8I0N - chains A and L of the 8 polymer chains in the assembly; structure by electron microscopy, 3.26 A resolution.

[Chain A]
Name: Beta-arrestin-1
Source organism: Rattus norvegicus
UniProt: P29066 (ARRB1_RAT); residues 1-418 here = UniProt positions 1-418
Amino-acid sequence (418 residues; numbered 1 to 418; the number before each row is that of its first residue):
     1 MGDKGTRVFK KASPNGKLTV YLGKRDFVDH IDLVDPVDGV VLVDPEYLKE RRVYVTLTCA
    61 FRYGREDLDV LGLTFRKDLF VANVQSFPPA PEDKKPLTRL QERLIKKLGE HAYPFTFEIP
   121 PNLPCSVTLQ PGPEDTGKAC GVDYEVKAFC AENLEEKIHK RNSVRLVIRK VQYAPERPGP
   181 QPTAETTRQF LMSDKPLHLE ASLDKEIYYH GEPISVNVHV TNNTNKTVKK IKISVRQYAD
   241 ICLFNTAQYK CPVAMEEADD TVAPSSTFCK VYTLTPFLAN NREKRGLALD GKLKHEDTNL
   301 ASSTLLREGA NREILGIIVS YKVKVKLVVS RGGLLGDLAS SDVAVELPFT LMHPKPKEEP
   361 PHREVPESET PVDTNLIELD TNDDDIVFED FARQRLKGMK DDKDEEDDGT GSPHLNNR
Not modelled in the structure: 1-6, 369-418
Swiss-Prot annotation at these positions:
  - binding site (1D-myo-inositol hexakisphosphate): Lys250, Met255, Lys324, Lys326
  - modified residue: Tyr47 (Phosphotyrosine), Ser412 (Phosphoserine)
  - mutagenesis: Val53 (V53D: Inhibits internalization of EDNRA, EDNRB and ADRB2. No effect on interaction with SRC; impairs ADRB2- and HTR1A-mediated ERK phosphorylation; impairs sequestration of ADRB2), Pro91 (P91G: Impairs interaction with SRC; impairs ADRB2- and HTR1A-mediated ERK phosphorylation; no effect on sequestration of ADRB2; when associated with E-121), Pro121 (P121E: Impairs interaction with SRC; impairs ADRB2- and HTR1A-mediated ERK phosphorylation; no effect on sequestration of ADRB2; when associated with G-91), Ser412 (S412A: Abolishes phosphorylation and inhibits ADRB2 endocytosis; no effect on interaction with ADRB2; S412D: Impairs interaction with SRC ...)

[Chain L]
Name: Fab30 light chain
Source organism: Mus musculus
Amino-acid sequence (215 residues; numbered 1 to 215; the number before each row is that of its first residue):
     1 SDIQMTQSPS SLSASVGDRV TITCRASQSV SSAVAWYQQK PGKAPKLLIY SASSLYSGVP
    61 SRFSGSRSGT DFTLTISSLQ PEDFATYYCQ QYKYVPVTFG QGTKVEIKRT VAAPSVFIFP
   121 PSDSQLKSGT ASVVCLLNNF YPREAKVQWK VDNALQSGNS QESVTEQDSK DSTYSLSSTL
   181 TLSKADYEKH KVYACEVTHQ GLSSPVTKSF NRGEC
Not modelled in the structure: 108-215
Disulfide bonds: Cys24-Cys89

[Chain A / chain L interface]
Pairs across the interface - 10 pairs, chain A then chain L:
  Arg7(A) with Ser32(L)
  Val365(A) with Tyr92(L); Lys93(L)
  Pro366(A) with Tyr92(L); Lys93(L); Val95(L), hydrophobic
  Glu367(A) with Lys93(L), hydrogen bond (backbone-backbone); Tyr94(L); Val95(L), hydrogen bond (backbone-backbone)
  Ser368(A) with Val95(L)
Also at the interface, not in a pair above, chain L (7 interface residues in all): Ser31, Arg67

[In short]
The interface between chain A and chain L involves 5 residues on one side and 7 on the other, with 2 hydrogen
bonds. Backbone hydrogen bonds pair Glu367(A)-Lys93(L) and Glu367(A)-Val95(L). From UniProt: 4 residues
binding 1D-myo-inositol hexakisphosphate and 4 mutagenesis sites on chain A.
Chain A is Beta-arrestin-1 (Rattus norvegicus) and chain L is Fab30 light chain (Mus musculus); the structure,
Structure of beta-arrestin1 in complex with a phosphopeptide corresponding to the human C5a anaphylatoxin
chemotactic receptor ..., was determined by electron microscopy, deposited together with 8GO8, 8GOC, 8GOO,
8GP3, 8I0Q, 8I0Z and 8I10.
